PDB entry 2BU6 | X-ray diffraction, 2.40 A resolution | chain A

== Chain A ==
Molecule: Pyruvate dehydrogenase kinase isoenzyme 2
From: Homo sapiens
Notes: EC 2.7.1.99
UniProt: Q15119 (PDK2_HUMAN); residues 8-399 here correspond to UniProt positions 16-407 (UniProt number = residue number + 8)
Sequence (394 residues; each row starts with the number of its first residue):
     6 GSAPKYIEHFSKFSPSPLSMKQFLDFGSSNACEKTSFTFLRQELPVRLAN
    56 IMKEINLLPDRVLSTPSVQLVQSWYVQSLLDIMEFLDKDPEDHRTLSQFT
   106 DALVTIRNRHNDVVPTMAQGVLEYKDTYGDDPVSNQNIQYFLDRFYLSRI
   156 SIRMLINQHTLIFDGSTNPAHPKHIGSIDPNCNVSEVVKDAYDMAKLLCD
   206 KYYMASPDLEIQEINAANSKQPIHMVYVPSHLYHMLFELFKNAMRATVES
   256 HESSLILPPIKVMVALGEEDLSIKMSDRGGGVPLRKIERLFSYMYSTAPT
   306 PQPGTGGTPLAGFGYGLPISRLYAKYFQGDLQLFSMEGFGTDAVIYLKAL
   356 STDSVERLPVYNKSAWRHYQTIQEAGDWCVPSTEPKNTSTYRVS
Not modelled in the structure: 32-35, 170-177, 305-318, 386-399
Curated features (UniProtKB/Swiss-Prot):
  - binding site (ATP): Glu243 to Arg250, Asp282, Ser301, Thr302, Gly317 to Leu322
  - modified residue: Tyr207 (Phosphotyrosine), Tyr208 (Phosphotyrosine), Lys368 (N6-succinyllysine)
Residues lining bound ligands: TF2 ((N-{4-[(ethylanilino)sulfonyl]-2-methylphenyl}-3,3,3-trifluoro-2-hydroxy-2-methylpropanamide): Leu23, Gln27, Phe28, Phe31, Thr40, Ser41, Phe44, Leu45, Leu160, Gln163, His164, Ile167

== Overview ==
Bound to chain A: compound TF2. Curated annotation (UniProt) lists 17 ATP-binding residues.
Chain A is Pyruvate dehydrogenase kinase isoenzyme 2 (Homo sapiens); the structure, crystal structures of
human pyruvate dehydrogenase kinase 2 containing physiological and synthetic ligands, was determined by X-ray
diffraction together with 2BTZ, 2BU2, 2BU5, 2BU7 and 2BU8 from the same study.
